Entry 8D3L (electron microscopy, 3.49 A resolution); this record covers chains A and B of the 10 polymer chains in the assembly.

== Chain A (and B) ==
Molecule: CRISPR-associated endonuclease Cas1
From: Alkalihalobacillus halodurans C-125
Notes: EC 3.1.-.-; chain B of this document is another copy of the same molecule, construct and numbering; everything in this record applies to it too
UniProtKB: Q9KFX9 (Q9KFX9_ALKHC); residue numbers follow UniProt; this construct covers 1-343
Chain sequence (343 residues; row label = number of the first residue in the row):
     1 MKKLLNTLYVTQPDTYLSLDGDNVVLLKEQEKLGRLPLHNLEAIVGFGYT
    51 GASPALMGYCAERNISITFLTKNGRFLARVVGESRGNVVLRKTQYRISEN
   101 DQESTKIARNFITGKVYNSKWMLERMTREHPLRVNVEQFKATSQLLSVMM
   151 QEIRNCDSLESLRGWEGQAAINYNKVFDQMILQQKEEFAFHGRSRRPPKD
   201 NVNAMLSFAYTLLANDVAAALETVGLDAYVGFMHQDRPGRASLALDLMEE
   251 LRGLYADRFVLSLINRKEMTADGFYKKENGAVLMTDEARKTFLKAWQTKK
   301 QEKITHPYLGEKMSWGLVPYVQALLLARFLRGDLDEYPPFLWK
Reported in the primary citation:
  - binding site for PAM/PAM strand 2: Tyr49
  - catalytic residues: Glu166 (proposed by the authors, not directly observed)

== Chain A / chain B interface ==
Contacting residue pairs - 54 pairs, chain A then chain B:
  Gly48(A) - Pro54(B)
  Tyr49(A) - Ala55(B)  hydrophobic
  Thr50(A) - Pro54(B)
  Gly51(A) - Ala52(B)
  Gly51(A) - Pro54(B)
  Pro54(A) - Thr50(B)
  Pro54(A) - Gly51(B)
  Met57(A) - Met57(B)  hydrophobic
  Gly58(A) - Leu77(B)
  Ala61(A) - Leu77(B)
  Ala61(A) - Ala78(B)  hydrophobic
  Glu62(A) - Leu77(B)
  Phe69(A) - Met57(B)  hydrophobic
  Phe76(A) - Gly82(B)
  Phe76(A) - Glu83(B)
  Leu77(A) - Gly58(B)
  Ala78(A) - Met57(B)  hydrophobic
  Arg79(A) - Val80(B)
  Arg79(A) - Val81(B)  hydrogen bond (backbone-backbone)
  Val80(A) - Met57(B)  hydrophobic
  Val80(A) - Ala78(B)  hydrophobic
  Val80(A) - Arg79(B)
  Val80(A) - Val80(B)  hydrophobic
  Val81(A) - Ala78(B)
  Val81(A) - Arg79(B)  hydrogen bond (backbone-backbone)
  Val81(A) - Val81(B)  hydrophobic
  Gly82(A) - Leu77(B)
  Glu83(A) - Phe76(B)
  Glu83(A) - Tyr229(B)
  Glu83(A) - Gly239(B)
  Glu83(A) - Arg240(B)  salt bridge
  Ser84(A) - Tyr229(B)
  Ser84(A) - Gly239(B)
  Arg85(A) - Val81(B)
  Arg85(A) - Asp227(B)  salt bridge
  Arg85(A) - Tyr229(B)
  Val88(A) - Gly239(B)
  Arg91(A) - Tyr95(B)
  Arg91(A) - Asp227(B)  salt bridge
  Lys92(A) - Tyr95(B)
  Tyr95(A) - Arg91(B)  hydrogen bond
  Tyr95(A) - Lys92(B)
  Tyr95(A) - Tyr95(B)  hydrophobic
  Arg96(A) - Glu99(B)  salt bridge
  Glu222(A) - Ser84(B)
  Asp227(A) - Ser84(B)
  Asp227(A) - Arg91(B)  salt bridge
  Tyr229(A) - Arg85(B)
  Tyr229(A) - Gly86(B)
  Tyr229(A) - Val88(B)  hydrophobic
  Val230(A) - Lys92(B)
  Asp236(A) - Lys92(B)  salt bridge
  Pro238(A) - Gly86(B)
  Gly239(A) - Gly86(B)
Other interface residues (no listed pair), chain A (35 interface residues in all): Ala55, Val89, Ser98
Other interface residues (no listed pair), chain B (31 interface residues in all): Tyr49, Val89, Val230, Pro238

== Summary ==
35 residues of chain A face 31 of chain B across their interface; the contacts include 3 hydrogen bonds and 6
salt bridges. Polar pairs include Glu83(A)-Arg240(B), Arg85(A)-Asp227(B) and Arg91(A)-Asp227(B). The paper
reports the catalytic residue Glu166(A); a binding site for PAM/PAM strand 2 at Tyr49(A).
Chain A and chain B are both CRISPR-associated endonuclease Cas1 (Alkalihalobacillus halodurans C-125); the
structure, Type I-C Cas4-Cas1-Cas2 complex bound to a PAM/PAM prespacer, was determined by electron microscopy
together with 8D3M, 8D3P and 8D3Q from the same study.
